9LRE - chains A and B of the 5 polymer chains in the assembly; structure by electron microscopy, 2.84 A resolution.

== Chain A ==
Name: Guanine nucleotide-binding protein G(i) subunit alpha-1
From: Homo sapiens
UniProtKB: P63096 (GNAI1_HUMAN); residues 1-354 here = UniProt positions 1-354
Sequence (354 residues; row label = number of the first residue in the row):
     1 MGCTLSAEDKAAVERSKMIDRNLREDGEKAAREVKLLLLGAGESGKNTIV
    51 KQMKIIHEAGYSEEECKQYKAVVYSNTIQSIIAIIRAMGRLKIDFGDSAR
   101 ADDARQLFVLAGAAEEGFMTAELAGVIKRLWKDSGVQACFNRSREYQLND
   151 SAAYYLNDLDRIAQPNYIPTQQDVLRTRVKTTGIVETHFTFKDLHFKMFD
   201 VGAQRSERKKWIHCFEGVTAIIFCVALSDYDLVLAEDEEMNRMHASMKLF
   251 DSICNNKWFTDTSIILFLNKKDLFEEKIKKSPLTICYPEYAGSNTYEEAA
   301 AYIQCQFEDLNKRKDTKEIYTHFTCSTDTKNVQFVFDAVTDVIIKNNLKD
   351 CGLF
Unresolved in the structure: 1-10, 41-43, 57-182, 234-239
Construct notes: engineered mutation Asn47 (Ser in P63096), Ala203 (Gly in P63096), Ala245 (Glu in P63096), Ser326 (Ala in P63096)
Curated features (UniProtKB/Swiss-Prot):
  - region: Lys35 to Lys46, Thr48 (G1 motif), Asp173 to Thr181 (G2 motif), Phe196 to Gly202, Gln204, Arg205 (G3 motif), Ile265 to Asp272 (G4 motif), Thr324, Cys325, Thr327 to Thr329 (G5 motif)
  - binding site (GTP): Glu43 to Lys46, Thr48, Ser151, Leu175 to Thr181, Asp200 to Gly202, Gln204, Asn269 to Asp272
  - binding site (Mg(2+)): Thr181
  - modified residue: Arg178 (ADP-ribosylarginine), Gln204 (Deamidated glutamine), Cys351 (ADP-ribosylcysteine)
  - lipidation: Gly2 (N-myristoyl glycine), Cys3 (S-palmitoyl cysteine)
  - natural variant: Gly40 (G40C: In NEDHISB; G40R: In NEDHISB), Gly45 (G45D: In NEDHISB), Thr48 (T48I: In NEDHISB; T48K: In NEDHISB), Gln52 (Q52P: In NEDHISB), Ser75 (deletion: In NEDHISB; uncertain significance), Gln172 (deletion: In NEDHISB), Asp173 (D173V: In NEDHISB), Glu186 to Phe189 (deletion: In NEDHISB; uncertain significance), Cys224 (C224Y: In NEDHISB), Lys270 (K270N: In NEDHISB; K270R: In NEDHISB), Asp272 (D272G: In NEDHISB), Val332 (V332E: In NEDHISB; uncertain significance)
  - mutagenesis: Gly42 (G42R: Abolishes switch to an activated conformation and dissociation from beta and gamma subunits upon GTP binding. Abolishes interaction with RGS family members), Glu116 (E116L: Enhances interaction (inactive GDP-bound) with RGS14), Gln147 (Q147L: Enhances interaction (inactive GDP-bound) with RGS14)

== Chain B ==
Name: Guanine nucleotide-binding protein G(I)/G(S)/G(T) subunit beta-1
From: Rattus norvegicus
UniProtKB: P54311 (GBB1_RAT); numbering as in UniProt (aligned over 2-340)
Sequence (351 residues; numbered -10 to 340; the number before each row is that of its first residue; numbers below 1 keep their minus sign (Met-10 is residue -10)):
   -10 MHHHHHHGSLLQSELDQLRQEAEQLKNQIRDARKACADATLSQITNNIDP
    40 VGRIQMRTRRTLRGHLAKIYAMHWGTDSRLLVSASQDGKLIIWDSYTTNK
    90 VHAIPLRSSWVMTCAYAPSGNYVACGGLDNICSIYNLKTREGNVRVSREL
   140 AGHTGYLSCCRFLDDNQIVTSSGDTTCALWDIETGQQTTTFTGHTGDVMS
   190 LSLAPDTRLFVSGACDASAKLWDVREGMCRQTFTGHESDINAICFFPNGN
   240 AFATGSDDATCRLFDLRADQELMTYSHDNIICGITSVSFSKSGRLLLAGY
   290 DDFNCNVWDALKADRAGVLAGHDNRVSCLGVTDDGMAVATGSWDSFLKIW
   340 N
Unresolved in the structure: -10 to 2
Construct notes: expression tag (-10 to 1)
Curated features (UniProtKB/Swiss-Prot):
  - modified residue: Ser2 (N-acetylserine), His266 (Phosphohistidine)

== Chain A / chain B interface ==
Residue-residue contacts (48; chain A residue first):
  Val13(A) - Asn88(B)
  Arg15(A) - Val90(B)  hydrogen bond (side chain-backbone)
  Arg15(A) - His91(B)
  Ser16(A) - Asn88(B)
  Ser16(A) - Lys89(B)  hydrogen bond (side chain-backbone)
  Ile19(A) - Lys89(B)
  Ile19(A) - Val90(B)
  Ile19(A) - Ala92(B)  hydrophobic
  Asp20(A) - Lys89(B)  salt bridge
  Leu23(A) - Gly53(B)
  Leu23(A) - Leu55(B)
  Leu23(A) - Lys78(B)
  Leu23(A) - Ile80(B)  hydrophobic
  Leu23(A) - Lys89(B)
  Asp26(A) - Lys78(B)  salt bridge
  Gly27(A) - Leu55(B)
  Gly183(A) - Leu117(B)
  Gly183(A) - Asn119(B)  hydrogen bond (backbone-side chain)
  Ile184(A) - Trp99(B)  hydrophobic
  Ile184(A) - Leu117(B)  hydrogen bond (backbone-backbone)
  Glu186(A) - Trp99(B)
  Phe199(A) - Trp99(B)  hydrophobic
  Gln204(A) - Asn119(B)
  Gln204(A) - Tyr145(B)
  Ser206(A) - Tyr145(B)
  Ser206(A) - Gly162(B)  hydrogen bond (side chain-backbone)
  Ser206(A) - Asp186(B)
  Glu207(A) - Asp186(B)  hydrogen bond (backbone-side chain)
  Glu207(A) - Cys204(B)
  Glu207(A) - Asp228(B)
  Lys209(A) - Asp228(B)  salt bridge
  Lys209(A) - Asp246(B)  salt bridge
  Lys210(A) - Tyr145(B)
  Lys210(A) - Met188(B)
  Lys210(A) - Cys204(B)
  Lys210(A) - Asp228(B)  salt bridge
  Lys210(A) - Asn230(B)  hydrogen bond
  Lys210(A) - Asp246(B)  salt bridge
  Trp211(A) - Tyr145(B)
  His213(A) - Trp332(B)
  Cys214(A) - Tyr59(B)
  Cys214(A) - Gln75(B)  hydrogen bond
  Cys214(A) - Trp99(B)  hydrogen bond (backbone-side chain)
  Phe215(A) - Trp99(B)  hydrophobic
  Phe215(A) - Leu117(B)  hydrophobic
  Glu216(A) - Lys57(B)
  Trp258(A) - Arg314(B)
  Trp258(A) - Trp332(B)  hydrophobic
Also at the interface, not in a pair above, chain A (26 interface residues in all): Ala12, Arg24, Arg205
Also at the interface, not in a pair above, chain B (32 interface residues in all): Asp76, Thr87, Ser98, Met101, Asp118, Thr143, Gly144

== Overview ==
Chain A and chain B form an interface of 26 and 32 residues respectively, with 9 hydrogen bonds and 6 salt
bridges. Among the polar pairs are Asp20(A)-Lys89(B), Asp26(A)-Lys78(B) and Lys209(A)-Asp228(B).
Chain A is Guanine nucleotide-binding protein G(i) subunit alpha-1 (Homo sapiens) and chain B is Guanine
nucleotide-binding protein G(I)/G(S)/G(T) subunit beta-1 (Rattus norvegicus); the structure, Cryo-EM structure
of the histamine H4 receptor-Gi protein complex (Overall), was determined by electron microscopy (same
publication as 9LRB, 9LRC and 9LRD).
